PDB entry 5TYV | X-ray diffraction, 1.93 A resolution | chains A and D of the 4 polymer chains in the assembly

# Chain A
Molecule: DNA-directed DNA/RNA polymerase mu
Organism: Homo sapiens
Notes: EC 2.7.7.7
UniProt: Q9NP87 (DPOLM_HUMAN); residue numbers follow UniProt; this construct covers 132-397, 410-494
Amino-acid sequence (356 residues; row label = number of the first residue in the row; note: 12 numbers in that range are skipped by the numbering (no residue carries them; nothing is unmodelled there)):
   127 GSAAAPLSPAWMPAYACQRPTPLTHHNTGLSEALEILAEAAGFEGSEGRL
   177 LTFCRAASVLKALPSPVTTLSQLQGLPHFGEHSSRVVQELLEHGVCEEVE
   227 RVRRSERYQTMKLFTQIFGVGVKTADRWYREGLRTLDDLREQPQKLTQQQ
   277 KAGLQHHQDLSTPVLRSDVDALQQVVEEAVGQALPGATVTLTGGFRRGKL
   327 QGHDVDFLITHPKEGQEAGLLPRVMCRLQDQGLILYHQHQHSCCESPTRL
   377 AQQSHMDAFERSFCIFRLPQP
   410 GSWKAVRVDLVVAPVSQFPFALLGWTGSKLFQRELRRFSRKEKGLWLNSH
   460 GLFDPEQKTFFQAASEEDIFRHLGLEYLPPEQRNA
Disordered / not traced: 127-136, 365-383
Differences from the reference sequence: expression tag (127-131); conflict Gly-410 (Pro in Q9NP87)
Bound ions: Mn2+ site 1: His-208 (shared with DG1(D) of chain D); Mn2+ site 2: Glu-218, His-219; Na+: Thr-241, Ile-243, Val-246 (shared with 1 residue of chain P); Mn2+ site 3: Asp-330, Asp-332 (together with dTTP, pyrophosphate) (shared with 1 residue of chain P); Mn2+ site 4: Asp-330, Asp-332, Asp-418 (together with dTTP) (shared with 2 residues of chain P); Mn2+ site 5: Glu-386, His-459
Ligand contacts: pyrophosphate / dTTP: Gly-319, Gly-320, Arg-323, Lys-325, Gly-328, His-329, Asp-330, Asp-332, Gly-433, Trp-434, Thr-435, Gly-436, Ser-437, Lys-438, Gln-441
Swiss-Prot annotation at these positions:
  - region: Arg-323 to Asp-332 (Involved in ssDNA binding)
  - binding site (Mg(2+)): Asp-330, Asp-332, Asp-418
  - site: Gly-433 (Responsible for the low discrimination between dNTP and rNTP)
Reported in the primary citation:
  - conformationally variable residues (side-chain flip): His-329

# Chain D
Molecule: 4-nt DNA strand
Sequence (4 nucleotides; each row starts with the number of its first residue):
     1 GCCG
Bound ions: Mn2+: DG1 (shared with His-208(A) of chain A)

# Interface between chain A and chain D
Pairs across the interface (14):
  Ala-140(A) with DG4(D), phosphate contact
  Gly-174(A) with DG1(D), hydrogen bond to the base
  Arg-175(A) with DG1(D), salt bridge to the phosphate
  Thr-178(A) with DG1(D), hydrogen bond to the base; DC2(D), sugar contact
  Phe-179(A) with DG1(D), sugar contact
  Pro-203(A) with DC3(D), phosphate contact
  His-204(A) with DC2(D), phosphate contact; DC3(D), hydrogen bond to the phosphate
  Gly-206(A) with DC2(D), hydrogen bond to the phosphate
  Glu-207(A) with DC2(D), hydrogen bond to the phosphate
  His-208(A) with DG1(D), salt bridge to the phosphate; DC2(D), hydrogen bond to the phosphate
  Ser-209(A) with DC2(D), hydrogen bond to the phosphate
Interface residues without a listed pair, chain A (14 interface residues in all): Arg-181, Leu-202, Phe-205

# In short
The interface between chain A and chain D involves 14 residues on one side and 4 on the other; the contacts
include 7 hydrogen bonds and 2 salt bridges. Polar pairs include Gly-174(A)/DG1(D), Thr-178(A)/DG1(D) and
His-204(A)/DC3(D). Chain A binds pyrophosphate / dTTP. UniProt lists 3 Mg2+-binding residues on chain A. The
paper reports conformational variability at His-329(A).
Here chain A is DNA-directed DNA/RNA polymerase mu (Homo sapiens) and chain D is a 4-nt DNA strand. Entry 5TYV
(DNA Polymerase Mu Reactant Complex, Mn2+ (7.5 min)) was determined by X-ray diffraction together with 5TXX,
5TXZ, 5TYB, 5TYC, 5TYD, 5TYE and 7 further entries from the same study.
